6OC3 - chains A and B of the 3 polymer chains in the assembly; structure by X-ray diffraction, 2.85 A resolution.

[Chain A]
Molecule: Heavy chain of FluA-20 Fab
Organism: Homo sapiens
Notes: antibody fragment or engineered binder
Amino-acid sequence (235 residues; each row starts with the number of its first residue; a row labelled like 35A-35B holds insertion residues (35A, then the next letters in order)):
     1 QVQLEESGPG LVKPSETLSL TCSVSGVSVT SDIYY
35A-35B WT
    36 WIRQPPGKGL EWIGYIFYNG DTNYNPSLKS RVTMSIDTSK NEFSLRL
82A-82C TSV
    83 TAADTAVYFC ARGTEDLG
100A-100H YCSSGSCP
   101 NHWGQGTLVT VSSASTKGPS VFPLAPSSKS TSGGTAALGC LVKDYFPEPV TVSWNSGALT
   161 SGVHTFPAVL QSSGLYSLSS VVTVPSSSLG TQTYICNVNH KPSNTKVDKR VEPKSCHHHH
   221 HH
Not modelled in the structure: 129-131, 215-222
Disulfides: Cys22-Cys92, Cys100B-Cys100G, Cys140-Cys196

[Chain B]
Molecule: Light chain of FluA-20 Fab
Organism: Homo sapiens
Notes: antibody fragment or engineered binder
Amino-acid sequence (214 residues; numbered 1 to 214; the number before each row is that of its first residue):
     1 DIVMTQSPSS LSASIGDRVT ITCRPSQNIR SFLNWFQHKP GKAPKLLIYA ASNLQSGVPS
    61 RFSGSGSGTE FTLTIRSLQP EDFATYYCQQ SYNTPPTFGQ GTKVEIKRTV AAPSVFIFPP
   121 SDEQLKSGTA SVVCLLNNFY PREAKVQWKV DNALQSGNSQ ESVTEQDSKD STYSLSSTLT
   181 LSKADYEKHK VYACEVTHQG LSSPVTKSFN RGEC
Not modelled in the structure: 214
Disulfides: Cys23-Cys88, Cys134-Cys194
What the authors report for this chain:
  - mutagenesis - N53A: decreased binding to H5 A/Indonesia/5/2005 HA

[Chain A / chain B interface]
Contacting residue pairs - 62 pairs, chain A then chain B:
  Gln39(A) with Tyr87(B), hydrogen bond
  Lys43(A) with Gln100(B)
  Gly44(A) with Gln100(B), hydrogen bond (backbone-side chain)
  Leu45(A) with Tyr87(B), hydrophobic; Phe98(B), hydrophobic
  Trp47(A) with Pro95(B), hydrophobic; Pro96(B)
  Phe91(A) with Pro44(B)
  Asp98(A) with Tyr49(B), hydrogen bond
  Gly100(A) with Phe32(B)
  Tyr100A(A) with Phe32(B); Tyr49(B)
  Cys100B(A) with Tyr49(B); Ser91(B)
  Ser100C(A) with Ser91(B), hydrogen bond (backbone-backbone); Thr94(B)
  Ser100F(A) with Gln89(B), hydrogen bond (backbone-side chain); Thr94(B); Pro96(B)
  Cys100G(A) with Asn34(B), hydrogen bond; Tyr49(B), hydrophobic; Ser91(B)
  Pro100H(A) with Phe36(B)
  Trp103(A) with Phe36(B); Ala43(B); Pro44(B), hydrophobic
  Gly104(A) with Ala43(B); Pro44(B)
  Gln105(A) with Gly41(B); Lys42(B); Ala43(B)
  Phe122(A) with Ser121(B); Gln124(B)
  Pro123(A) with Glu123(B)
  Leu124(A) with Phe118(B), hydrophobic; Val133(B), hydrophobic
  Ala125(A) with Phe118(B)
  Ser132(A) with Phe116(B)
  Ala137(A) with Phe116(B), hydrophobic; Phe118(B)
  Leu141(A) with Ser131(B)
  Lys143(A) with Gln124(B); Thr129(B); Ser131(B); Thr180(B)
  His164(A) with Asn137(B); Asn138(B), hydrogen bond; Ser174(B), hydrogen bond
  Phe166(A) with Leu135(B), hydrophobic; Ser162(B); Thr164(B); Ser174(B); Leu175(B); Ser176(B)
  Pro167(A) with Ser162(B), hydrogen bond (backbone-side chain); Val163(B)
  Val169(A) with Gln160(B); Glu161(B)
  Leu170(A) with Gln160(B), hydrogen bond (backbone-side chain)
  Gln171(A) with Gln160(B)
  Thr183(A) with Asn137(B)
  Lys209(A) with Glu123(B)
Interface residues without a listed pair, chain A (44 interface residues in all): Asn58, Asn60, Pro61, Ser100D, Asn101, Ser128, Thr135, Leu138, Thr165, Ser179, Val181
Interface residues without a listed pair, chain B (43 interface residues in all): His38, Leu46, Ala50, Gln55, Tyr92, Gly99, Asp167

[In short]
44 residues of chain A and 43 residues of chain B are in contact; the contacts include 10 hydrogen bonds.
Polar pairs include Gln39(A)-Tyr87(B), Gly44(A)-Gln100(B) and Asp98(A)-Tyr49(B). The paper reports that N53A
of chain B reduces binding to H5 A/Indonesia/5/2005 HA.
Here chain A is Heavy chain of FluA-20 Fab and chain B is Light chain of FluA-20 Fab, both from Homo sapiens.
Entry 6OC3 (Crystal structure of FluA-20 Fab in complex with the head domain of H1 (A/Solomon Islands/3/2006))
was determined by X-ray diffraction together with 6OCB and 6OBZ from the same study.
